Entry 8T8I (X-ray diffraction, 2.52 A resolution); this record covers chains A and H of the 3 polymer chains in the assembly.

# Chain A
Protein: VHH domain
From: Homo sapiens
Notes: antibody fragment or engineered binder
Sequence (129 residues; numbered -1 to 137; 10 numbers in that range are skipped by the numbering (no residue carries them; nothing is unmodelled there); the number before each row is that of its first residue; numbers below 1 keep their minus sign (Gly-1 is residue -1)):
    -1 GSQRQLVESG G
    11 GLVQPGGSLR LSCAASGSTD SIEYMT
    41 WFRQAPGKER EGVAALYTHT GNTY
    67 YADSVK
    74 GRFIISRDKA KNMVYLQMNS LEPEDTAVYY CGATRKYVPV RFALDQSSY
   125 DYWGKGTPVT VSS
Disordered / not traced: -1 to 1
Cystine bridges: Cys23-Cys104

# Chain H
Protein: Fab heavy chain
From: Homo sapiens
Notes: antibody fragment or engineered binder
Sequence (238 residues; row label = number of the first residue in the row; note: 10 numbers in that range are skipped by the numbering (no residue carries them; nothing is unmodelled there); numbers below 1 keep their minus sign (Glu-2 is residue -2)):
    -2 EISEVQLVES GG
    11 GLVQPGGSLR LSCAASGFNF SYYSIH
    41 WVRQAPGKGL EWVAYISSSS SYTS
    67 YADSVK
    74 GRFTISADTS KNTAYLQMNS LRAEDTAVYY CARGYQYWQY HASWYWNGGL
   125 DYWGQGTLVT VFNQI
   141 KGPSVFPLAP SSKSTSGGTA ALGCLVKDYF PEPVTVSWNS GALTSGVHTF PAVLQSSGLY
   201 SLSSVVTVPS SSLGTQTYIC NVNHKPSNTK VDKKVEPKSC DKTHT
Disordered / not traced: -2 to 0, 240-245
Cystine bridges: Cys23-Cys104, Cys164-Cys220

# How chain A and chain H interact
Residue-residue contacts - 35 pairs, chain A then chain H:
  Arg2(A) - Tyr110(H)
  Gly9(A) - Tyr118(H)  hydrogen bond (backbone-side chain)
  Gly11(A) - Tyr118(H)  hydrogen bond (backbone-side chain)
  Leu12(A) - Trp117(H)  hydrophobic
  Gln44(A) - Tyr33(H)
  Gln44(A) - Tyr108(H)  hydrogen bond (backbone-side chain)
  Ala45(A) - Tyr108(H)
  Pro46(A) - Tyr108(H)
  Pro46(A) - Gly121(H)
  Pro46(A) - Asp125(H)
  Gly47(A) - Asp125(H)  hydrogen bond (backbone-side chain)
  Gly47(A) - Tyr126(H)  hydrogen bond (backbone-side chain)
  Lys48(A) - Tyr33(H)
  Arg50(A) - Tyr32(H)
  Thr99(A) - Trp119(H)
  Ala100(A) - Trp119(H)
  Val101(A) - Tyr108(H)  hydrophobic
  Val101(A) - His114(H)
  Val101(A) - Trp119(H)  hydrophobic
  Tyr103(A) - Tyr108(H)
  Tyr103(A) - His114(H)
  Gln119(A) - Asn29(H)
  Gln119(A) - Tyr32(H)  hydrogen bond
  Trp127(A) - Tyr32(H)
  Lys129(A) - Tyr110(H)
  Lys129(A) - Tyr113(H)
  Lys129(A) - His114(H)  hydrogen bond (backbone-side chain)
  Gly130(A) - Tyr113(H)
  Gly130(A) - His114(H)
  Pro132(A) - His114(H)
  Pro132(A) - Tyr118(H)  hydrogen bond (backbone-side chain)
  Pro132(A) - Trp119(H)  hydrophobic
  Val133(A) - Trp119(H)
  Thr134(A) - Tyr118(H)  hydrogen bond (side chain-backbone)
  Thr134(A) - Trp119(H)
Other interface residues (no listed pair), chain A (22 interface residues in all): Glu49
Other interface residues (no listed pair), chain H (15 interface residues in all): Gly27, Arg106

# Summary
Chain A and chain H form an interface of 22 and 15 residues respectively, with 9 hydrogen bonds. Polar pairs
include Gly9(A)-Tyr118(H), Gly11(A)-Tyr118(H) and Gln44(A)-Tyr108(H).
Chain A is VHH domain and chain H is Fab heavy chain, both from Homo sapiens; the structure, Structure of
VHH-Fab complex with engineered Elbow FNQIKG, Crystal Kappa and SER substitutions, was determined by X-ray
diffraction, deposited together with 8T58, 8T6I, 8T7F, 8T7G, 8T7I, 8T9Y and 3 further entries.
